Entry 2ZAM (X-ray diffraction, 3.50 A resolution); this record covers chain A.

Chain A:
Name: Vacuolar protein sorting-associating protein 4B
Organism: Mus musculus
UniProtKB: P46467 (VPS4B_MOUSE); residues 1-444 here = UniProt positions 1-444
Sequence (444 residues; each row starts with the number of its first residue):
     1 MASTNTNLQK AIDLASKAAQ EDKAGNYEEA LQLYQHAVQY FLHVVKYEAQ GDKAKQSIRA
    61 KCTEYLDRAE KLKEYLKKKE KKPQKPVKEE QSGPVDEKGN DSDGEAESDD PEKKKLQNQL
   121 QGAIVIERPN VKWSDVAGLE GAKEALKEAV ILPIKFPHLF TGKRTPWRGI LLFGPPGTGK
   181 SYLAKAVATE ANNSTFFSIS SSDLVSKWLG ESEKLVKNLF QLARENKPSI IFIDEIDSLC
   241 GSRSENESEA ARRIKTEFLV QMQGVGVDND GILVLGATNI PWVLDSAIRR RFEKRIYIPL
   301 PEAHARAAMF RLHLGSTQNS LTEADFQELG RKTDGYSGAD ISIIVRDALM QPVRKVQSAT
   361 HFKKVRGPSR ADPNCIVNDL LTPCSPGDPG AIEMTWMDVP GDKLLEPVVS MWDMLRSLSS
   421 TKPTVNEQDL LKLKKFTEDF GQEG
Unresolved in the structure: 1-122, 207-211, 239-247
Swiss-Prot annotation at these positions:
  - binding site (ATP): Gly174 to Ser181
  - modified residue (Phosphoserine): Ser102, Ser108, Ser410
  - mutagenesis: Lys180 (K180Q: Defective in ATP-binding. Causes membrane association. Induces vacuolation of endosomal compartments and impairs cholesterol sorting), Glu235 (E235Q: Defective in ATP-hydrolysis. Causes membrane-association. Induces vacuolation of endosomal compartments and impairs cholesterol and protein sorting. Increased perinuclear localization), Arg290 to Arg291 (Abolishes ATP-dependent oligomerization)

Overview:
From UniProt: 8 ATP-binding residues and 4 mutagenesis sites.
Chain A is Vacuolar protein sorting-associating protein 4B (Mus musculus); the structure, Crystal structure of
mouse SKD1/VPS4B apo-form, was determined by X-ray diffraction together with 2ZAN and 2ZAO from the same
study.
